Entry 1FAY (X-ray diffraction, 3.30 A resolution); this record covers chains A and B.

== Chain A (and B) ==
Protein: Acidic lectin
Source organism: Psophocarpus tetragonolobus
Notes: chain B of this document is another copy of the same molecule, construct and numbering; everything in this record applies to it too
Chain sequence (238 residues; numbered 1 to 238; the number before each row is that of its first residue):
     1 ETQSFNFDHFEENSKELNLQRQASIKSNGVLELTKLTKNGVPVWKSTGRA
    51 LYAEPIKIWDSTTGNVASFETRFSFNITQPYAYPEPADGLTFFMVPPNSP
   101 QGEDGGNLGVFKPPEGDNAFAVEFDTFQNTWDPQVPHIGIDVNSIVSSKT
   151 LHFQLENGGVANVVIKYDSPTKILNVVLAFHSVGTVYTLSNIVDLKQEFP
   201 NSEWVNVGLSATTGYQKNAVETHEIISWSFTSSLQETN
Not modelled in the structure: 237-238
Differences from the reference sequence: engineered mutation Asn28 (Ser in 6018681), Gln101 (Gly in 6018681), Phe120 (Leu122 in 6018681)
Glycans and other covalent adducts: N-acetylglucosamine (NAG) linked to Asn76
Bound ions: Mn2+: Glu123, Asp125, Asp132, His137; Ca2+: Asp125, Phe127, Asn129, Asp132
Ligand contacts: methyl alpha-D-galactopyranoside (AMG): Ala87, Asp88, Gly105, Gly106, Phe127, Asn129, Gly214, Tyr215, Gln216, Ala219
From the paper describing this entry:
  - post-translational modification sites: Asn76
  - binding site for methyl alpha-D-galactopyranoside: Asp88, Phe127, Asn129, Tyr215, Gln216
  - specificity-determining residues: Tyr215 (from molecular simulation)

== How chain A and chain B interact ==
Contacting residue pairs - 29 pairs, chain A then chain B:
  Arg72(A) - Val186(B)  hydrogen bond (side chain-backbone)
  Val164(A) - Thr188(B)
  Lys166(A) - Thr188(B)  hydrogen bond (side chain-backbone)
  Asp168(A) - Ser190(B)
  Thr171(A) - Asn191(B)
  Thr171(A) - Ile192(B)
  Ile173(A) - Asn191(B)
  Ile173(A) - Ile192(B)  hydrophobic
  Asn175(A) - Asn175(B)
  Asn175(A) - Thr188(B)  hydrogen bond
  Val177(A) - Val177(B)  hydrophobic
  Val177(A) - Val186(B)  hydrophobic
  Val177(A) - Thr188(B)
  His181(A) - His181(B)
  His181(A) - Gly184(B)
  His181(A) - Val186(B)
  Gly184(A) - His181(B)
  Val186(A) - Arg72(B)  hydrogen bond (backbone-side chain)
  Val186(A) - Val177(B)  hydrophobic
  Val186(A) - His181(B)
  Thr188(A) - Val164(B)
  Thr188(A) - Lys166(B)  hydrogen bond (backbone-side chain)
  Thr188(A) - Asn175(B)  hydrogen bond
  Thr188(A) - Val177(B)
  Ser190(A) - Asp168(B)
  Asn191(A) - Thr171(B)
  Asn191(A) - Ile173(B)
  Ile192(A) - Thr171(B)
  Ile192(A) - Ile173(B)  hydrophobic
Also at the interface, not in a pair above, chain A (17 interface residues in all): Lys149, Thr185
Also at the interface, not in a pair above, chain B (17 interface residues in all): Lys149, Thr185

== In short ==
Chain A and chain B each contribute 17 residues to their interface, with 6 hydrogen bonds. Among the polar
pairs are Arg72(A)-Val186(B), Lys166(A)-Thr188(B) and Asn175(A)-Thr188(B). Chain A binds methyl
alpha-D-galactopyranoside. Covalently linked N-acetylglucosamine: at Asn76(A). From the paper: a binding site
for methyl alpha-D-galactopyranoside at Asp88(A), Phe127(A) and Asn129(A) among others; the specificity
determinant Tyr215(A).
Chain A and chain B are both Acidic lectin (Psophocarpus tetragonolobus); the structure, Winged bean acidic
lectin complexed with methyl-alpha-D-galactose (monoclinic form), was determined by X-ray diffraction,
deposited together with 1F9K.
